5YAO - chain A; structure by X-ray diffraction, 2.61 A resolution.

== Chain A ==
Protein: Limonene-1,2-epoxide hydrolase
From: Rhodococcus erythropolis
Notes: EC 3.3.2.8
UniProt: Q9ZAG3 (LIMA_RHOER); residue numbers follow UniProt; this construct covers 2-149
Amino-acid sequence (155 residues; each row starts with the number of its first residue; numbers below 1 keep their minus sign (Met-5 is residue -5)):
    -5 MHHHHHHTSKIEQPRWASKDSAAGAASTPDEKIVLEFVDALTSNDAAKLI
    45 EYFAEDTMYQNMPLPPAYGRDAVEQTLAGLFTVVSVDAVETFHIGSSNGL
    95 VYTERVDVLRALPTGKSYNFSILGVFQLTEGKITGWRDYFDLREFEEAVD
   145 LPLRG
Disordered / not traced: -5 to 3
Sequence notes: initiating methionine (-5); expression tag (-4 to 1); engineered mutation Val32 (Met in Q9ZAG3), Val78 (Met in Q9ZAG3), Val80 (Ile in Q9ZAG3), Phe114 (Leu in Q9ZAG3)
Ion coordination: Na+: Ala19, Ser21
Small-molecule neighbours: 3ZS ((1R,5S)-6-oxabicyclo[3.1.0]hexane): Leu35, Tyr53, Asn55, Leu74, Arg99, Asp101, Leu103, Ile116, Trp130, Asp132, Phe134, Phe139
UniProt features mapped onto this chain:
  - active site: Asp101 (Proton donor), Asp132 (Proton acceptor)
  - mutagenesis: Tyr53 (Y53F: 15% of wild-type catalytic efficiency), Asn55 (N55A: Almost no activity; N55D: No activity), Arg99 (R99A/H/K/Q: Impaired protein folding and no activity), Asp101 (D101A/N: No activity), Asp132 (D132A/N: No activity)

== Overview ==
Bound to chain A: compound 3ZS. The Na+ site is built by Ala19 and Ser21. From UniProt: active-site residues
Asp101 and Asp132 and 5 mutagenesis sites.
Chain A is Limonene-1,2-epoxide hydrolase (Rhodococcus erythropolis); the structure, The complex structure of
SZ529 and expoxid, was determined by X-ray diffraction, deposited together with 5YNG and 5YQT.
